PDB entry 5CPY | X-ray diffraction, 1.93 A resolution | chains D and E of the 5 polymer chains in the assembly

Chain D (and E):
Molecule: VP1
From: Murine polyomavirus
Notes: chain E of this document is another copy of the same molecule, construct and numbering; everything in this record applies to it too
UniProt: Q76TX8 (Q76TX8_9POLY); residues 33-316 here correspond to UniProt positions 34-317 (UniProt number = residue number + 1)
Chain sequence (284 residues; each row starts with the number of its first residue):
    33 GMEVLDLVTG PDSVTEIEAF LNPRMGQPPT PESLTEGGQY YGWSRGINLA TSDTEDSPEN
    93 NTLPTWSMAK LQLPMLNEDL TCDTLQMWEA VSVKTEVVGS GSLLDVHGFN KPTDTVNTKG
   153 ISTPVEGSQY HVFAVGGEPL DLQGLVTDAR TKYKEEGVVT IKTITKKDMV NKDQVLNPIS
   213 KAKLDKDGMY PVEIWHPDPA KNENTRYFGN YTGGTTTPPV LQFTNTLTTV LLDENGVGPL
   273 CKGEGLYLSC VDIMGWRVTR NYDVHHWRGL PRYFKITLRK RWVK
Unresolved in the structure: 33 (chain E: 110-115)
From the paper describing this entry:
  - binding site for beta-D-galactopyranose: Glu91
  - mutagenesis - E91Q: increased binding to Neu5Acc

How chain D and chain E interact:
Contacting residue pairs - 114 pairs, chain D then chain E:
  Glu50(D) - Ala232(E)
  Phe52(D) - Leu208(E)  hydrophobic
  Phe52(D) - Pro210(E)
  Phe52(D) - Pro231(E)  hydrophobic
  Phe52(D) - Ala232(E)  hydrophobic
  Asn54(D) - Val207(E)
  Asn54(D) - Leu208(E)  hydrogen bond (side chain-backbone)
  Pro55(D) - Val207(E)  hydrophobic
  Pro61(D) - Asn203(E)  hydrogen bond (backbone-side chain)
  Pro63(D) - Asn203(E)
  Glu64(D) - Asn203(E)
  Glu64(D) - Lys204(E)  salt bridge
  Leu66(D) - Arg182(E)
  Leu66(D) - Met201(E)
  Leu66(D) - Asn203(E)
  Gly70(D) - Asn203(E)  hydrogen bond (backbone-side chain)
  Gln71(D) - Arg182(E)
  Gln71(D) - Gln206(E)  hydrogen bond (backbone-side chain)
  Tyr73(D) - Asn203(E)
  Tyr73(D) - Gln206(E)  hydrogen bond (backbone-side chain)
  Tyr73(D) - Val207(E)  hydrophobic
  Gly74(D) - Val207(E)
  Trp75(D) - Thr179(E)
  Trp75(D) - Gln206(E)
  Lys126(D) - Glu266(E)  salt bridge
  Glu128(D) - Pro231(E)
  Glu128(D) - Tyr239(E)  hydrogen bond
  Val130(D) - Leu177(E)
  Val130(D) - Pro231(E)  hydrophobic
  Gly131(D) - His228(E)
  Ser132(D) - Tyr243(E)
  Gly133(D) - Tyr162(E)
  Gly133(D) - Val224(E)
  Gly133(D) - Glu225(E)
  Gly133(D) - His228(E)
  Ser134(D) - Leu177(E)
  Ser134(D) - Val178(E)
  Ser134(D) - Thr179(E)  hydrogen bond (backbone-side chain)
  Ser134(D) - Glu225(E)
  Ser134(D) - His228(E)
  Leu135(D) - Tyr243(E)
  Leu136(D) - Tyr162(E)  hydrophobic
  Leu136(D) - Val224(E)  hydrophobic
  Leu136(D) - Glu225(E)
  Leu136(D) - Tyr243(E)  hydrophobic
  Leu136(D) - Ile285(E)  hydrophobic
  Leu136(D) - Trp299(E)
  Asp137(D) - Thr179(E)
  Asp137(D) - Glu225(E)
  Val138(D) - Leu81(E)
  Val138(D) - Trp288(E)  hydrophobic
  Val138(D) - Trp299(E)  hydrophobic
  His139(D) - Asn80(E)
  His139(D) - Leu81(E)
  His139(D) - Ala82(E)  hydrogen bond (backbone-backbone)
  His139(D) - Asp88(E)  salt bridge
  His139(D) - Pro90(E)
  His139(D) - Leu95(E)
  His139(D) - Thr183(E)
  His139(D) - Glu225(E)  salt bridge
  Gly140(D) - Ala82(E)
  Phe141(D) - Ala82(E)
  Phe141(D) - Thr83(E)
  Phe141(D) - Ser84(E)
  Phe141(D) - Asp85(E)
  Thr145(D) - His297(E)
  Asp146(D) - Tyr294(E)
  Asp146(D) - Asp295(E)
  Asn149(D) - Tyr294(E)
  Lys151(D) - Tyr294(E)
  Gly152(D) - Leu81(E)
  Gly152(D) - Tyr294(E)  hydrogen bond (backbone-backbone)
  Gly152(D) - Asp295(E)
  Ile153(D) - Leu81(E)  hydrophobic
  Ile153(D) - Trp288(E)  hydrophobic
  Ile153(D) - His297(E)
  Ser154(D) - Leu81(E)
  Pro156(D) - Gly246(E)
  Pro156(D) - Thr247(E)
  Glu158(D) - Gly246(E)
  Glu158(D) - Thr247(E)  hydrogen bond (side chain-backbone)
  Pro250(D) - Gly245(E)
  Pro250(D) - Thr249(E)
  Pro251(D) - Tyr243(E)
  Pro251(D) - Thr244(E)
  Pro251(D) - Gly245(E)  hydrogen bond (backbone-backbone)
  Val252(D) - Tyr243(E)
  Val252(D) - Thr244(E)
  Leu253(D) - Asn242(E)
  Leu253(D) - Tyr243(E)  hydrogen bond (backbone-backbone)
  Gln254(D) - Gly241(E)
  Gln254(D) - Asn242(E)
  Phe255(D) - Tyr162(E)
  Phe255(D) - Val164(E)  hydrophobic
  Phe255(D) - Pro229(E)
  Phe255(D) - Phe240(E)
  Phe255(D) - Gly241(E)  hydrogen bond (backbone-backbone)
  Phe255(D) - Asn242(E)
  Thr256(D) - Tyr239(E)  hydrogen bond (side chain-backbone)
  Thr256(D) - Phe240(E)
  Asn257(D) - Asn234(E)  hydrogen bond (side chain-backbone)
  Asn257(D) - Thr237(E)  hydrogen bond (side chain-backbone)
  Asn257(D) - Arg238(E)
  Asn257(D) - Tyr239(E)  hydrogen bond (side chain-backbone)
  Thr258(D) - Arg238(E)
  Thr258(D) - Phe240(E)
  Arg300(D) - Leu177(E)
  Arg300(D) - Val178(E)  hydrogen bond (side chain-backbone)
  Arg300(D) - Gln206(E)  hydrogen bond (side chain-backbone)
  Pro303(D) - Leu177(E)  hydrophobic
  Pro303(D) - Leu208(E)  hydrophobic
  Tyr305(D) - Pro231(E)  hydrogen bond (side chain-backbone)
  Tyr305(D) - Ala232(E)  hydrophobic
  Lys307(D) - Glu235(E)  salt bridge
Interface residues without a listed pair, chain D (53 interface residues in all): Tyr72, Thr155, Arg292, Leu302
Interface residues without a listed pair, chain E (56 interface residues in all): Ile79, Ser160, Gln175, Ala181, Tyr185, Asp230

Overview:
Chain D and chain E form an interface of 53 and 56 residues respectively, with 20 hydrogen bonds and 5 salt
bridges. Among the polar pairs are Glu64(D)-Lys204(E), Lys126(D)-Glu266(E) and His139(D)-Asp88(E). The paper
reports a binding site for beta-D-galactopyranose at Glu91(D); E91Q of chain D increases binding to Neu5Acc.
Both chains are VP1 (Murine polyomavirus). Entry 5CPY (Crystal structure of murine polyomavirus PTA strain VP1
in complex with the GD1a glycan) was determined by X-ray diffraction together with 5CPU, 5CPW, 5CPX, 5CPZ and
5CQ0 from the same study.
